5DV4 - chain A; structure by X-ray diffraction, 1.80 A resolution.

# Chain A
Name: CCR4-NOT transcription complex subunit 6-like
Source organism: Homo sapiens
Notes: EC 3.1.13.4; engineered mutation(s): UNP residues 158-555
UniProtKB: Q96LI5 (CNO6L_HUMAN); numbering as in UniProt (aligned over 158-555)
Chain sequence (398 residues; row label = number of the first residue in the row):
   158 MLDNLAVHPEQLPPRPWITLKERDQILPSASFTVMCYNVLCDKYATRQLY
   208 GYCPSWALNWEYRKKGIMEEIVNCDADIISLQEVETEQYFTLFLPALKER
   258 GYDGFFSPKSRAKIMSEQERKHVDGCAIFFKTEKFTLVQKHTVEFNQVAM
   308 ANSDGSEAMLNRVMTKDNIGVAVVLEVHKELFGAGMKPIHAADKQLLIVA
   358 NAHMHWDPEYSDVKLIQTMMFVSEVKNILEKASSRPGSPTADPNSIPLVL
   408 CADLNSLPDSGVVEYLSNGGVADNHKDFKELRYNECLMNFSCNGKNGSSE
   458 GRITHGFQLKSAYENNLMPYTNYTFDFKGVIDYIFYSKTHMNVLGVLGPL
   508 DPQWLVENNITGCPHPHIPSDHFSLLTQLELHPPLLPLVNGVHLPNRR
Disordered / not traced: 158-168, 183-185, 340-350, 394-400, 450-456, 541-555
Residues lining bound ligands: neomycin (NMY): N195, Y201, L206, Y207, E240, N325, H360, M361, H362, W363, P365, K371, D410, N412, S413, L414, N479, F484, I488, D528, H529
UniProt features mapped onto this chain:
  - active site: D410 (Proton donor/acceptor)
  - binding site (Mg(2+)): E240, D410
  - binding site (substrate): E240, E276, H360, P365, N412, N479, F484
  - mutagenesis: E240 (E240A: Loss of deadenylase activity), P365 (P365A: Decreased deadenylase activity), D410 (D410A: Loss of deadenylase activity), F484 (F484A: Loss of deadenylase activity), D489 (D489A: Loss of deadenylase activity), H529 (H529A: Loss of deadenylase activity)

# Overview
Ligands of chain A: neomycin. From UniProt: active-site residue D410, Mg2+-binding residues E240 and D410, 7
substrate-binding residues and 6 mutagenesis sites.
Chain A is CCR4-NOT transcription complex subunit 6-like (Homo sapiens); the structure, Crystal structure of
human CNOT6L in complex with neomycin, was determined by X-ray diffraction together with 5DV2 from the same
study.
